Entry 9GUS (electron microscopy, 3.50 A resolution); this record covers chains A and I of the 24 polymer chains in the assembly.

== Chain A ==
Molecule: 16S ribosomal RNA
From: Escherichia coli K-12
Sequence (1541 nucleotides; each row starts with the number of its first residue):
     1 AAAUUGAAGA GUUUGAUCAU GGCUCAGAUU GAACGCUGGC GGCAGGCCUA ACACAUGCAA
    61 GUCGAACGGU AACAGGAAGA AGCUUGCUUC UUUGCUGACG AGUGGCGGAC GGGUGAGUAA
   121 UGUCUGGGAA ACUGCCUGAU GGAGGGGGAU AACUACUGGA AACGGUAGCU AAUACCGCAU
   181 AACGUCGCAA GACCAAAGAG GGGUACCUUC GGGCCUCUUG CCAUCGGAUG UGCCCAGAUG
   241 GGAUUAGCUA GUAGGUGGGG UAACGGCUCA CCUAGGCGAC GAUCCCUAGC UGGUCUGAGA
   301 GGAUGACCAG CCACACUGGA ACUGAGACAC GGUCCAGACU CCUACGGGAG GCAGCAGUGG
   361 GGAAUAUUGC ACAAUGGGCG CAAGCCUGAU GCAGCCAUGC CGCGUGUAUG AAGAAGGCCU
   421 UCGGGUUGUA AAGUACUUUC AGCGGGGAGG AAGGGAGUAA AGUUAAUACC UUUGCUCAUU
   481 GACGUUACCC GCAGAAGAAG CACCGGCUAA CUCCGUGCCA GCAGCCXCGG UAAUACGGAG
   541 GGUGCAAGCG UUAAUCGGAA UUACUGGGCG UAAAGCGCAC GCAGGCGGUU UGUUAAGUCA
   601 GAUGUGAAAU CCCCGGGCUC AACCUGGGAA CUGCAUCUGA UACUGGCAAG CUUGAGUCUC
   661 GUAGAGGGGG GUAGAAUUCC AGGUGUAGCG GUGAAAUGCG UAGAGAUCUG GAGGAAUACC
   721 GGUGGCGAAG GCGGCCCCCU GGACGAAGAC UGACGCUCAG GUGCGAAAGC GUGGGGAGCA
   781 AACAGGAUUA GAUACCCUGG UAGUCCACGC CGUAAACGAU GUCGACUUGG AGGUUGUGCC
   841 CUUGAGGCGU GGCUUCCGGA GCUAACGCGU UAAGUCGACC GCCUGGGGAG UACGGCCGCA
   901 AGGUUAAAAC UCAAAUGAAU UGACGGGGGC CCGCACAAGC GGUGGAGCAU GUGGUUUAAU
   961 UCGAUGXAAC GCGAAGAACC UUACCUGGUC UUGACAUCCA CGGAAGUUUU CAGAGAUGAG
  1021 AAUGUGCCUU CGGGAACCGU GAGACAGGUG CUGCAUGGCU GUCGUCAGCU CGUGUUGUGA
  1081 AAUGUUGGGU UAAGUCCCGC AACGAGCGCA ACCCUUAUCC UUUGUUGCCA GCGGUCCGGC
  1141 CGGGAACUCA AAGGAGACUG CCAGUGAUAA ACUGGAGGAA GGUGGGGAUG ACGUCAAGUC
  1201 AUCAUGGCCC UUACGACCAG GGCUACACAC GUGCUACAAU GGCGCAUACA AAGAGAAGCG
  1261 ACCUCGCGAG AGCAAGCGGA CCUCAUAAAG UGCGUCGUAG UCCGGAUUGG AGUCUGCAAC
  1321 UCGACUCCAU GAAGUCGGAA UCGCUAGUAA UCGUGGAUCA GAAUGCCACG GUGAAUACGU
  1381 UCCCGGGCCU UGUACACACC GCCCGUXACA CCAUGGGAGU GGGUUGCAAA AGAAGUAGGU
  1441 AGCUUAACCU UCGGGAGGGC GCUUACCACU UUGUGAUUCA UGACUGGGGU GAAGUCGUAA
  1501 CAAGGUAACC GUAGGGGAAC CUGCGGUUGG AUCACCUCCU U
Not modelled in the structure: 1492-1493
Modified positions: PSU (pseudouridine-5'-monophosphate) at position 516, G7M (N7-methyl-guanosine-5'-monophosphate) at position 527, 2MG (2N-methylguanosine-5'-monophosphate) at position 966, 5MC (5-methylcytidine-5'-monophosphate) at position 967, 2MG (2N-methylguanosine-5'-monophosphate) at position 1207, 4OC (4n,o2'-methylcytidine-5'-monophosphate) at position 1402, 5MC (5-methylcytidine-5'-monophosphate) at position 1407, UR3 (3-methyluridine-5'-monophoshate) at position 1498, 2MG (2N-methylguanosine-5'-monophosphate) at position 1516, MA6 (6N-dimethyladenosine-5'-monophoshate) at position 1518, MA6 (6N-dimethyladenosine-5'-monophoshate) at position 1519
Metal / ion sites: Mg2+ site 1 near G21 (its only coordinating residue here); Mg2+ site 2: C48, U49, G115; Mg2+ site 3: A59, C386, U387; Mg2+ site 4: U62, G105; Mg2+ site 5 near G100 (its only coordinating residue here); Mg2+ site 6: A109, G331; Mg2+ site 7: A116, G117, G289; Mg2+ site 8: G145, A197; Mg2+ site 9 near A171 (its only coordinating residue here); Mg2+ site 10: A174, C175; Mg2+ site 11: U180, A195; Mg2+ site 12: G299, G558; 59 more Mg2+ sites not listed

== Chain I ==
Molecule: 30S ribosomal protein S8
From: Escherichia coli K-12
UniProt: P0A7W7 (RS8_ECOLI); residues 1-130 here = UniProt positions 1-130
Amino-acid sequence (130 residues; numbered 1 to 130; the number before each row is that of its first residue):
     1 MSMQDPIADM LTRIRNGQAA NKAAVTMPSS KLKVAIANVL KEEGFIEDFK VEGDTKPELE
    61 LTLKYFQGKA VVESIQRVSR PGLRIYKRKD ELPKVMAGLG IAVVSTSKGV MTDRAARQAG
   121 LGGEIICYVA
Not modelled in the structure: 1

== How chain A and chain I interact ==
Pairs across the interface (61):
  C586(A) / Gln-4(I)  hydrogen bond to the sugar
  C586(A) / Pro-81(I)  phosphate contact
  G587(A) / Gln-4(I)  sugar contact
  G587(A) / Pro-81(I)  phosphate contact
  G587(A) / Arg-84(I)  salt bridge to the phosphate
  G588(A) / Pro-6(I)  phosphate contact
  U589(A) / Pro-6(I)  phosphate contact
  U589(A) / Ser-30(I)  hydrogen bond to the phosphate
  U590(A) / Ser-30(I)  phosphate contact
  U590(A) / Lys-31(I)  hydrogen bond to the phosphate
  U591(A) / Lys-31(I)  salt bridge to the phosphate
  G597(A) / Tyr-86(I)  hydrogen bond to the base
  U598(A) / Tyr-86(I)  sugar contact
  C599(A) / Lys-87(I)  sugar contact
  C599(A) / Leu-121(I)  sugar contact
  C599(A) / Gly-122(I)  hydrogen bond to the sugar
  A600(A) / Arg-88(I)  salt bridge to the phosphate
  A600(A) / Lys-89(I)  hydrogen bond to the phosphate
  A600(A) / Gly-120(I)  sugar contact
  A600(A) / Leu-121(I)  sugar contact
  G601(A) / Lys-89(I)  salt bridge to the phosphate
  A640(A) / Ser-107(I)  hydrogen bond to the base
  A640(A) / Lys-108(I)  hydrogen bond to the sugar
  U641(A) / Ser-107(I)  sugar contact
  A642(A) / Ser-105(I)  hydrogen bond to the base
  A642(A) / Thr-106(I)  base contact
  A642(A) / Ser-107(I)  base contact
  A642(A) / Gly-109(I)  sugar contact
  A642(A) / Val-110(I)  sugar contact
  C643(A) / Lys-31(I)  salt bridge to the phosphate
  C643(A) / Ser-105(I)  sugar contact
  C643(A) / Glu-124(I)  hydrogen bond to the sugar
  U644(A) / Arg-84(I)  sugar contact
  U653(A) / Lys-56(I)  salt bridge to the phosphate
  G755(A) / Ser-2(I)  hydrogen bond to the sugar
  G755(A) / Gln-4(I)  base contact
  C756(A) / Ser-2(I)  hydrogen bond to the sugar
  C756(A) / Gln-4(I)  base contact
  C823(A) / Ser-2(I)  hydrogen bond to the sugar
  G824(A) / Ser-2(I)  hydrogen bond to the sugar
  G824(A) / Met-3(I)  hydrogen bond to the sugar
  A825(A) / Asp-9(I)  hydrogen bond to the sugar
  A825(A) / Arg-13(I)  sugar contact
  C826(A) / Arg-13(I)  sugar contact
  C826(A) / Asn-16(I)  hydrogen bond to the base
  U827(A) / Ala-20(I)  sugar contact
  U827(A) / Lys-22(I)  phosphate contact
  G874(A) / Asn-16(I)  base contact
  U875(A) / Thr-12(I)  base contact
  U875(A) / Arg-15(I)  hydrogen bond to the sugar
  U875(A) / Asn-16(I)  hydrogen bond to the base
  C876(A) / Thr-12(I)  hydrogen bond to the sugar
  C876(A) / Arg-15(I)  hydrogen bond to the phosphate
  G877(A) / Ser-2(I)  base contact
  G877(A) / Gln-4(I)  sugar contact
  G877(A) / Asp-5(I)  sugar contact
  G877(A) / Ala-8(I)  sugar contact
  A878(A) / Gln-4(I)  sugar contact
  A878(A) / Arg-80(I)  salt bridge to the phosphate
  A878(A) / Gly-82(I)  hydrogen bond to the phosphate
  C879(A) / Gly-82(I)  phosphate contact
Other interface residues (no listed pair), chain A (31 interface residues in all): U828
Other interface residues (no listed pair), chain I (37 interface residues in all): Leu-32, Thr-55, Gly-123

== Summary ==
31 residues of chain A face 37 of chain I across their interface, with 22 hydrogen bonds and 7 salt bridges.
Polar pairs include G597(A)/Tyr-86(I), A640(A)/Ser-107(I) and A642(A)/Ser-105(I). C48(A), U49(A) and G115(A)
coordinate Mg2+ site 2. A59(A), C386(A) and U387(A) coordinate Mg2+ site 3.
Chain A is 16S ribosomal RNA and chain I is 30S ribosomal protein S8, both from Escherichia coli K-12; the
structure, 30S mRNA delivery complex TEC resolved (30S only), was determined by electron microscopy together
with 9GUP, 9GUQ, 9GUR, 9GUT, 9GUU, 9GUV, 9GUW and 9GUX from the same study.
